PDB entry 6CF1 | X-ray diffraction, 1.90 A resolution | chains A and B

[Chain A (and B)]
Protein: Antitoxin HigA
Organism: Proteus vulgaris
Notes: chain B of this document is another copy of the same molecule, construct and numbering; everything in this record applies to it too
UniProtKB: Q7A224 (HIGA_PROVU); numbering as in UniProt (aligned over 1-104)
Amino-acid sequence (138 residues; each row starts with the number of its first residue; numbers below 1 keep their minus sign (Met-33 is residue -33)):
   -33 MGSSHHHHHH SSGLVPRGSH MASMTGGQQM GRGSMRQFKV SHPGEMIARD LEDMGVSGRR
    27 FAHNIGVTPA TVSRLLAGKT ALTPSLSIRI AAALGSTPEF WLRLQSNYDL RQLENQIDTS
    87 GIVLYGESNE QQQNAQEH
Not modelled in the structure: -33 to 2, 95-104 (chain B: -33 to 5, 100-104)
Construct notes: initiating methionine (-33); expression tag (-32 to 0)
Bound ions: K+ site 1: Gln3, Asp16; K+ site 2: Asp19 (shared with Glu65(B) of chain B); K+ site 3: Glu65, Glu93 (shared with Glu80(B) of chain B)
From the paper describing this entry:
  - conformationally variable residues (domain motion, side-chain flip): Arg40, Glu80
  - mutagenesis - R40A: unchanged growth in response to HigB

[How chain A and chain B interact]
Contacting residue pairs (73):
  Met20(A) - Tyr91(B)  hydrophobic
  Val22(A) - Tyr91(B)
  Arg26(A) - Tyr91(B)
  Phe27(A) - Tyr91(B)
  Asn30(A) - Ile88(B)
  Asn30(A) - Val89(B)  hydrogen bond (side chain-backbone)
  Asn30(A) - Tyr91(B)  hydrogen bond
  Ile31(A) - Ile88(B)
  Pro50(A) - Asp75(B)
  Pro50(A) - Leu76(B)
  Pro50(A) - Leu79(B)  hydrophobic
  Ser51(A) - Leu79(B)
  Ser51(A) - Ile83(B)
  Ser53(A) - Leu76(B)
  Ile54(A) - Leu76(B)  hydrophobic
  Ile54(A) - Leu79(B)  hydrophobic
  Ile54(A) - Glu80(B)
  Ile54(A) - Ile83(B)  hydrophobic
  Ile54(A) - Thr85(B)
  Arg55(A) - Ile83(B)
  Arg55(A) - Ile88(B)
  Ala58(A) - Thr85(B)
  Ala58(A) - Ile88(B)  hydrophobic
  Ala58(A) - Val89(B)
  Ala58(A) - Leu90(B)
  Ala59(A) - Ile88(B)
  Ala59(A) - Val89(B)
  Ala59(A) - Leu90(B)
  Ala59(A) - Tyr91(B)  hydrogen bond (backbone-backbone)
  Leu60(A) - Leu90(B)
  Leu60(A) - Tyr91(B)  hydrophobic
  Gly61(A) - Leu90(B)
  Pro64(A) - Glu80(B)
  Glu65(A) - Leu76(B)
  Glu65(A) - Glu80(B)
  Leu68(A) - Ser72(B)
  Leu68(A) - Leu76(B)  hydrophobic
  Ser72(A) - Leu68(B)
  Asn73(A) - Glu65(B)
  Asp75(A) - Pro50(B)
  Leu76(A) - Pro50(B)
  Leu76(A) - Ser53(B)
  Leu76(A) - Ile54(B)  hydrophobic
  Leu76(A) - Pro64(B)  hydrophobic
  Leu76(A) - Glu65(B)
  Leu76(A) - Leu68(B)  hydrophobic
  Leu79(A) - Pro50(B)
  Leu79(A) - Ser51(B)
  Leu79(A) - Ile54(B)  hydrophobic
  Ile83(A) - Ser51(B)
  Ile83(A) - Ile54(B)  hydrophobic
  Ile83(A) - Arg55(B)
  Thr85(A) - Ile54(B)
  Thr85(A) - Ala58(B)
  Ile88(A) - Asn30(B)
  Ile88(A) - Ile31(B)
  Ile88(A) - Ala58(B)  hydrophobic
  Ile88(A) - Ala59(B)  hydrophobic
  Val89(A) - Asn30(B)  hydrogen bond (backbone-side chain)
  Val89(A) - Ala59(B)
  Leu90(A) - Ala58(B)
  Leu90(A) - Ala59(B)
  Leu90(A) - Gly61(B)
  Tyr91(A) - Met20(B)
  Tyr91(A) - Val22(B)  hydrophobic
  Tyr91(A) - Arg26(B)
  Tyr91(A) - Asn30(B)
  Tyr91(A) - Ala59(B)  hydrogen bond (backbone-backbone)
  Gly92(A) - Ala59(B)  hydrogen bond (backbone-backbone)
  Gly92(A) - Leu60(B)
  Glu93(A) - Leu60(B)
  Glu93(A) - Gly61(B)
  Glu93(A) - Ser62(B)
Also at the interface, not in a pair above, chain A (35 interface residues in all): Ala57, Arg69, Gly87, Ser94
Also at the interface, not in a pair above, chain B (32 interface residues in all): Phe27, Arg69, Gly87

[Summary]
35 residues of chain A face 32 of chain B across their interface; the contacts include 6 hydrogen bonds. Polar
pairs include Asn30(A)-Val89(B), Asn30(A)-Tyr91(B) and Ala59(A)-Tyr91(B). Gln3(A) and Asp16(A) coordinate K+
site 1. The paper reports that R40A of chain A leaves growth in response to HigB unchanged; conformational
variability at Arg40(A) and Glu80(A).
Chain A and chain B are both Antitoxin HigA (Proteus vulgaris); the structure, Proteus vulgaris HigA antitoxin
structure, was determined by X-ray diffraction, deposited together with 6CHV.
